4BBZ - chain A; structure by X-ray diffraction, 2.70 A resolution.

== Chain A ==
Protein: Cholinesterase
From: Homo sapiens
Notes: EC 3.1.1.8; fragment: catalytic domain, residues 29-557
UniProt: P06276 (CHLE_HUMAN); residues 1-529 here correspond to UniProt positions 29-557 (UniProt number = residue number + 28)
Amino-acid sequence (529 residues; numbered 1 to 529; the number before each row is that of its first residue):
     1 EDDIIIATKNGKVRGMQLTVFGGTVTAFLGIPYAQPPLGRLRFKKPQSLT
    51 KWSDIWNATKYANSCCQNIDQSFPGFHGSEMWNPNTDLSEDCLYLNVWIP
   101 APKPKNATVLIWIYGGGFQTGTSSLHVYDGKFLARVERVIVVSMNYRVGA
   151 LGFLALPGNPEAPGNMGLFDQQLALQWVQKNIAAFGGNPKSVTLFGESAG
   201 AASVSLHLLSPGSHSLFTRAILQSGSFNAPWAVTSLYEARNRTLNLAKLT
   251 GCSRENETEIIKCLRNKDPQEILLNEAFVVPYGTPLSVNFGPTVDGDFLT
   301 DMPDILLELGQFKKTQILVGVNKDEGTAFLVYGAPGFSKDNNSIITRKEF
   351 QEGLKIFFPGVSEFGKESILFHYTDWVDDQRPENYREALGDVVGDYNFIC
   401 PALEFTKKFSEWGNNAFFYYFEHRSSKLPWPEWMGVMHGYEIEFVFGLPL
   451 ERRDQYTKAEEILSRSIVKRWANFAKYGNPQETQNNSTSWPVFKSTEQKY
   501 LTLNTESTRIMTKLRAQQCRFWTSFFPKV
Not modelled in the structure: 1-2
Disulfides: Cys-65/Cys-92, Cys-252/Cys-263, Cys-400/Cys-519
Covalent attachments: N-acetylglucosamine (NAG) linked to Asn-106, Asn-256; (2-methylphenyl) dihydrogen phosphate (4OJ) linked to Ser-198
Construct notes: engineered mutation Gln-17 (Asn45 in P06276), Gln-455 (Asn483 in P06276), Gln-481 (Asn509 in P06276)
Small-molecule neighbours:
  - (2-methylphenyl) dihydrogen phosphate (4OJ): Gly-115, Gly-116, Gly-117, Ala-199, Trp-231, Pro-285, Leu-286, Ser-287, Val-288, Phe-329, Phe-398, His-438
  - N-acetylglucosamine (NAG; 2-acetamido-2-deoxy-beta-D-glucopyranose): Ile-462, Arg-465, Ser-466, Lys-469, Glu-482, Asn-485
Curated features (UniProtKB/Swiss-Prot):
  - active site: Ser-198 (Acyl-ester intermediate), Glu-325 (Charge relay system), His-438 (Charge relay system)
  - binding site (tacrine): Trp-82, His-438
  - binding site (substrate): Gly-116, Gly-117
  - modified residue: Ser-198 (Phosphoserine)
  - glycosylation (N-linked (GlcNAc...) asparagine): Asn-57 (complex), Asn-106 (complex), Asn-241 (complex), Asn-256 (complex), Asn-341 (complex), Asn-485, Asn-486

== Summary ==
Chain A binds N-acetylglucosamine. N-acetylglucosamine is covalently linked to Asn-106 and Asn-256.
(2-methylphenyl) dihydrogen phosphate is covalently linked to Ser-198. UniProt lists 3 active-site residues,
tacrine-binding residues Trp-82 and His-438 and substrate-binding residues Gly-116 and Gly-117.
Chain A is Cholinesterase (Homo sapiens); the structure, Structure of human butyrylcholinesterase inhibited by
CBDP (2-min soak): Cresyl-phosphoserine adduct, was determined by X-ray diffraction together with 4BC0 and
4BC1 from the same study.
